PDB entry 5A46 | X-ray diffraction, 2.63 A resolution | chain A

# Chain A
Protein: Fibroblast growth factor receptor 1 (fms-RELATED tyrosine kinase 2, pfeiffer syndrome), isoform cra_b
Organism: Homo sapiens
UniProtKB: D3DSX2 (D3DSX2_HUMAN); residues 437-822 here correspond to UniProt positions 1-386 (UniProt number = residue number - 436)
Chain sequence (386 residues; each row starts with the number of its first residue):
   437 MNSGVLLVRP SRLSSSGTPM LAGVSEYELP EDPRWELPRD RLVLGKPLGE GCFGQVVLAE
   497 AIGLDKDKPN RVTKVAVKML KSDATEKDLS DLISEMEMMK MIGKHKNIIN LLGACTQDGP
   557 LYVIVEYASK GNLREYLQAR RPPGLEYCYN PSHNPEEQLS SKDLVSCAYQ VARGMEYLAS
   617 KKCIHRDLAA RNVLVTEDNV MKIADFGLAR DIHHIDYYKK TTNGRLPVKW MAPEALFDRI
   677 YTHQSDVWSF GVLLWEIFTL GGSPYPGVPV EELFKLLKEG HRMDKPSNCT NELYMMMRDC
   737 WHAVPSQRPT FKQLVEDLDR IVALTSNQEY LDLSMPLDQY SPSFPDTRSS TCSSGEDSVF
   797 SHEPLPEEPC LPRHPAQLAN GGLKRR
Not modelled in the structure: 437-463, 582-591, 648-650, 767-822
Ligand contacts: Dovitinib (38O; 4-amino-5-fluoro-3-[5-(4-methylpiperazin-1-yl)-1H-benzimidazol-2-yl]quinolin-2(1H)-one): Lys482, Leu484, Val492, Ala512, Lys514, Ile545, Val561, Glu562, Tyr563, Ala564, Ser565, Lys566, Gly567, Glu571, Leu630, Asp641

# In short
Chain A binds Dovitinib.
Chain A is Fibroblast growth factor receptor 1 (fms-RELATED tyrosine kinase 2, pfeiffer syndrome), isoform
cra_b (Homo sapiens); the structure, FGFR1 in complex with dovitinib, was determined by X-ray diffraction
(same publication as 5A4C).
